9B7G - chains Q and P of the 9 polymer chains in the assembly; structure by electron microscopy, 2.61 A resolution.

[Chain Q]
Protein: TJ5-13 Fab heavy chain
Organism: Homo sapiens
Notes: antibody fragment or engineered binder
Chain sequence (242 residues; numbered 1 to 230 plus 12 insertion-coded residues; the number before each row is that of its first residue; a row labelled like 82A-82C holds insertion residues (82A, then the next letters in order)):
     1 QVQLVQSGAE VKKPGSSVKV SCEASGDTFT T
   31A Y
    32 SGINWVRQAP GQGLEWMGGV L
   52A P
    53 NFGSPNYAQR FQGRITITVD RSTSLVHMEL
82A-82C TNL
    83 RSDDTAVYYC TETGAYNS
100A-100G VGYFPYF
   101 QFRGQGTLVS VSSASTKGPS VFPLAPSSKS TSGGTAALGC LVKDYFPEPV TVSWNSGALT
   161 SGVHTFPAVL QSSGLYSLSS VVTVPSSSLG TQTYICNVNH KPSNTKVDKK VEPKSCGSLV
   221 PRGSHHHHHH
Unresolved in the structure: 1-10, 114-230
Disulfide bonds: Cys22-Cys92

[Chain P]
Protein: TJ5-13 Fab light chain
Organism: Homo sapiens
Notes: antibody fragment or engineered binder
Chain sequence (216 residues; each row starts with the number of its first residue; note: 1 number in that range is skipped by the numbering (no residue carries it; nothing is unmodelled there); a row labelled like 30A-30C holds insertion residues (30A, then the next letters in order)):
     1 QSVLTQPPS
    11 VSGAPGQRVT ISCTGSSSNI
30A-30C GAD
    31 YDVHWYQQLP GTAPKLLIFG NNNRPSGVPD RFSGSKSGTS ASLAITGLQA EDEADYYCQS
    91 FDKSL
95A-95C SGS
    96 FVFGTGTKVT GQPKAAPSVT LFPPSSEELQ ANKATLVCLI SDFYPGAVTV AWKADSSPVK
   156 AGVETTTPSK QSNNKYAASS YLSLTPEQWK SHRSYSCQVT HEGSTVEKTV APTECS
Unresolved in the structure: 1, 106-211
Disulfide bonds: Cys23-Cys88

[How chain Q and chain P interact]
Pairs across the interface (38; chain Q residue first):
  Gln39(Q) - Gln38(P)  hydrogen bond
  Gln39(Q) - Tyr87(P)
  Gln43(Q) - Tyr87(P)
  Gly44(Q) - Tyr87(P)
  Leu45(Q) - Tyr87(P)  hydrophobic
  Leu45(Q) - Phe98(P)
  Trp47(Q) - Ser95C(P)
  Trp47(Q) - Phe96(P)
  Gln61(Q) - Ser95A(P)  hydrogen bond
  Tyr91(Q) - Ala43(P)  hydrophobic
  Tyr91(Q) - Pro44(P)
  Tyr98(Q) - Asp32(P)  hydrogen bond
  Tyr98(Q) - His34(P)
  Tyr98(Q) - Phe49(P)  hydrophobic
  Tyr98(Q) - Gly50(P)
  Ser100(Q) - Asp32(P)  hydrogen bond
  Gly100B(Q) - Asp30C(P)
  Gly100B(Q) - Tyr31(P)
  Gly100B(Q) - Asp32(P)  hydrogen bond (backbone-backbone)
  Tyr100C(Q) - Asp32(P)  hydrogen bond (backbone-side chain)
  Phe100D(Q) - Asp32(P)
  Phe100D(Q) - Val33(P)
  Phe100D(Q) - His34(P)  hydrogen bond (backbone-side chain)
  Phe100D(Q) - Gln89(P)
  Phe100D(Q) - Ser90(P)
  Phe100D(Q) - Phe96(P)  hydrophobic
  Pro100E(Q) - His34(P)
  Tyr100F(Q) - His34(P)
  Tyr100F(Q) - Tyr36(P)
  Tyr100F(Q) - Leu46(P)  hydrophobic
  Tyr100F(Q) - Phe49(P)  hydrophobic
  Phe100G(Q) - Tyr36(P)  hydrogen bond (backbone-side chain)
  Phe100G(Q) - Gln89(P)
  Phe100G(Q) - Phe98(P)  hydrophobic
  Phe102(Q) - Pro44(P)
  Gly104(Q) - Ala43(P)
  Gln105(Q) - Thr42(P)
  Gln105(Q) - Ala43(P)
Interface residues without a listed pair, chain Q (20 interface residues in all): Asn35, Val100A
Interface residues without a listed pair, chain P (24 interface residues in all): Gly41, Phe91, Leu95, Gly95B

[Summary]
The interface between chain Q and chain P involves 20 residues on one side and 24 on the other; the contacts
include 8 hydrogen bonds. Polar contacts include Gln39(Q)-Gln38(P), Gln61(Q)-Ser95A(P) and Tyr98(Q)-Asp32(P).
Chain Q is TJ5-13 Fab heavy chain and chain P is TJ5-13 Fab light chain, both from Homo sapiens; the
structure, Cryo-EM structure of antibody TJ5-13 bound to H3 COBRA NG2 hemagglutinin, was determined by
electron microscopy, deposited together with 9DN2, 9DO2, 9B7H and 9B7I.
